Entry 2GIC (X-ray diffraction, 2.92 A resolution); this record covers chains R and C of the 6 polymer chains in the assembly.

[Chain R]
Molecule: 45-nt RNA strand
Sequence (45 nucleotides; each row starts with the number of its first residue):
     1 UUUUUUUUUU UUUUUUUUUU UUUUUUUUUU UUUUUUUUUU UUUUU
Covalently attached groups: covalent link U1-U45

[Chain C]
Protein: Nucleocapsid protein
Source organism: Vesicular stomatitis Indiana virus
UniProtKB: P03521 (NCAP_VSVSJ); numbering as in UniProt (aligned over 1-422)
Chain sequence (422 residues; each row starts with the number of its first residue):
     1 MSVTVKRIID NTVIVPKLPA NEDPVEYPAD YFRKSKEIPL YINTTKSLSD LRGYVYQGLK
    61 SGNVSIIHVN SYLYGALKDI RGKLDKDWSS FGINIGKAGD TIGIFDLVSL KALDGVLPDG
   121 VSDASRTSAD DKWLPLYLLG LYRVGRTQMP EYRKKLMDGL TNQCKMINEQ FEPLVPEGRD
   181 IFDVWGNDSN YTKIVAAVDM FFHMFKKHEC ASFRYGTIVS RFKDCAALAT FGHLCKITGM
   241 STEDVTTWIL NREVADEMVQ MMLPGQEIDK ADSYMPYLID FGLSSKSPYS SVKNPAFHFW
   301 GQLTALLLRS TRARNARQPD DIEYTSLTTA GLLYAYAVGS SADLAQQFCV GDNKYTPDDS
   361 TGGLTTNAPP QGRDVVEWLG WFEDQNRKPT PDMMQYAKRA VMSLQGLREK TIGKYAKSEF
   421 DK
Not modelled in the structure: 1, 358-365
UniProt features mapped onto this chain:
  - binding site (RNA): Arg143, Tyr152, Lys206, Arg214, Lys286, Arg317, Arg408

[How chain R and chain C interact]
Contacting residue pairs (35; chain R residue first):
  U11(R) - Asp224(C)  base contact
  U11(R) - Ser285(C)  hydrogen bond to the sugar
  U11(R) - Lys286(C)  hydrogen bond to the phosphate
  U12(R) - Asp224(C)  hydrogen bond to the sugar
  U12(R) - Lys286(C)  salt bridge to the phosphate
  U12(R) - Ser287(C)  hydrogen bond to the phosphate
  U12(R) - Ser290(C)  phosphate contact
  U12(R) - Val292(C)  phosphate contact
  U13(R) - Arg146(C)  phosphate contact
  U13(R) - Asp224(C)  phosphate contact
  U13(R) - Cys225(C)  phosphate contact
  U13(R) - Ala226(C)  hydrogen bond to the phosphate
  U13(R) - Ser290(C)  phosphate contact
  U13(R) - Ser291(C)  hydrogen bond to the phosphate
  U13(R) - Val292(C)  base contact
  U13(R) - Arg317(C)  hydrogen bond to the phosphate
  U14(R) - Arg146(C)  salt bridge to the phosphate
  U14(R) - Arg312(C)  hydrogen bond to the base
  U14(R) - Asn315(C)  sugar contact
  U14(R) - Arg317(C)  salt bridge to the phosphate
  U14(R) - Arg408(C)  sugar contact
  U15(R) - Arg146(C)  salt bridge to the phosphate
  U15(R) - Met149(C)  sugar contact
  U15(R) - Arg408(C)  sugar contact
  U16(R) - Glu151(C)  sugar contact
  U16(R) - Arg408(C)  salt bridge to the phosphate
  U17(R) - Arg143(C)  salt bridge to the phosphate
  U17(R) - Glu151(C)  phosphate contact
  U17(R) - Lys155(C)  salt bridge to the phosphate
  U17(R) - Val219(C)  base contact
  U18(R) - Arg143(C)  phosphate contact
  U18(R) - Asp158(C)  phosphate contact
  U18(R) - Ile218(C)  sugar contact
  U19(R) - Tyr215(C)  hydrogen bond to the sugar
  U19(R) - Ile218(C)  phosphate contact
Other interface residues (no listed pair), chain C (27 interface residues in all): Arg214, Lys223, Ile279, Lys293, Pro319

[Summary]
9 residues of chain R face 27 of chain C across their interface, with 9 hydrogen bonds and 7 salt bridges.
Polar pairs include U14(R)-Arg312(C), U11(R)-Ser285(C) and U12(R)-Asp224(C). From UniProt: 7 RNA-binding
residues on chain C.
Chain R is a 45-nt RNA strand and chain C is Nucleocapsid protein (Vesicular stomatitis Indiana virus); the
structure, Crystal Structure of a vesicular stomatitis virus nucleocapsid-RNA complex, was determined by X-ray
diffraction.
